4X66 - chains A and T of the 23 polymer chains in the assembly; structure by X-ray diffraction, 3.45 A resolution.

Chain A:
Molecule: 16S rRNA
Organism: Thermus thermophilus HB8
Sequence (1522 nucleotides; each row starts with the number of its first residue; note: 42 numbers in that range are skipped by the numbering (no residue carries them; nothing is unmodelled there); a row labelled like 190A-190L holds insertion residues (190A, then the next letters in order); numbering starts at 0):
     0 UUUGUUGGAG AGUUUGAUCC UGGCUCAGGG UGAACGCUGG CGGCGUGCCU AAGACAUGCA
    60 AGUCGUGCGG G
    73 CCGCGGGGUU UU
    88 ACUCCG
    95 UGGUC
   101 AGCGGCGGAC GGGUGAGUAA CGCGUGGGU
  129A G
   130 ACCUACCCGG AAGAGGGGGA CAACCCGGGG AAACUCGGGC UAAUCCCCCA UGUGGACCCG
   190 C
190A-190L CCCUUGGGGUGU
   191 GUCCAAAGGG CUUU
   216 GCCCGCUUCC GGAUGGGCCC GCGUCCCAUC AGCUAGUUGG UGGGGUAAUG GCCCACCAAG
   276 GCGACGACGG GUAGCCGGUC UGAGAGGAUG GCCGGCCACA GGGGCACUGA GACACGGGCC
   336 CCACUCCUAC GGGAGGCAGC AGUUAGGAAU CUUCCGCAAU GGGCGCAAGC CUGACGGAGC
   396 GACGCCGCUU GGAGGAAGAA GCCCUUCGGG GUGUAAACUC CUGAA
   442 CCCGGGACGA AACCCCCGAC GA
   474 GGGGACUGAC GGUACCGGG
   494 GUAAUAGCGC CGGCCAACUC CGUGCCAGCA GCCGCGGUAA UACGGAGGGC GCGAGCGUUA
   554 CCCGGAUUCA CUGGGCGUAA AGGGCGUGUA GGCGGCCUGG GGCGUCCCAU GUGAAAGACC
   614 ACGGCUCAAC CGUGGGGGAG CGUGGGAUAC GCUCAGGCUA GACGGUGGGA GAGGGUGGUG
   674 GAAUUCCCGG AGUAGCGGUG AAAUGCGCAG AUACCGGGAG GAACGCCGAU GGCGAAGGCA
   734 GCCACCUGGU CCACCCGUGA CGCUGAGGCG CGAAAGCGUG GGGAGCAAAC CGGAUUAGAU
   794 ACCCGGGUAG UCCACGCCCU AAACGAUGCG CGCUAGGUCU CUGGGUCU
   848 CCUGGGGGCC GAAGCUAACG CGUUAAGCGC GCCGCCUGGG GAGUACGGCC GCAAGGCUGA
   908 AACUCAAAGG AAUUGACGGG GGCCCGCACA AGCGGUGGAG CAUGUGGUUU AAUUCGAAGX
   968 AACGCGAAGA ACCUUACCAG GCCUUGACAU GCUAGG
 1003A G
  1004 AACCCGGGUG AAAGCCUGGG GUGCCCC
1030A-1030D GCGA
  1031 GGGGAGCCCU AGCACAGGUG CUGCAUGGCC GUCGUCAGCU CGUGCCGUGA GGUGUUGGGU
  1091 UAAGUCCCGC AACGAGCGCA ACCCCCGCCG UUAGUUGCCA GCGGUUCGGC CGGGCACUCU
  1151 AACGGGACUG CCCGCGAAA
  1171 GCGGGAGGAA GGAGGGGACG ACGUCUGGUC AGCAUGGCCC UUACGGCCUG GGCGACACAC
  1231 GUGCUACAAU GCCCACUACA AAGCGAUGCC ACCCGGCAAC GGGGAGCUAA UCGCAAAAAG
  1291 GUGGGCCCAG UUCGGAUUGG GGUCUGCAAC CCGACCCCAU GAAGCCGGAA UCGCUAGUAA
  1351 UCGCGGAUCA G
 1361A C
  1362 CAUGCCGCGG UGAAUACGUU CCCGGGCCUU GUACACACXG CCXGUXACGC CAUGGGAGCG
  1422 GGCUCUACCC GAAGUCGCCG GG
  1446 AGCCUACGGG
  1459 CAGGCGCCGA GGGUAGGGCC CGUGACUGGG GCGAAGUCGU AACAAGGUAG CUGUACCGGA
  1519 AGGUGCGGCU GGAUCCACUC CUUUCU
Not modelled in the structure: 0-4, 1534-1538
Differences from the reference sequence: conflict C1534 (A132811 in 55771382), A1535 (C132812 in 55771382)
Modified / non-standard residues: PSU (pseudouridine-5'-monophosphate) at position 516, 7MG (7N-methyl-8-hydroguanosine-5'-monophosphate) at position 527, M2G (N2-dimethylguanosine-5'-monophosphate) at position 966, 5MC (5-methylcytidine-5'-monophosphate) at position 967, 2MG (2N-methylguanosine-5'-monophosphate) at position 1207, 5MC (5-methylcytidine-5'-monophosphate) at position 1400, 4OC (4n,o2'-methylcytidine-5'-monophosphate) at position 1402, 5MC (5-methylcytidine-5'-monophosphate) at position 1404, 5MC (5-methylcytidine-5'-monophosphate) at position 1407, UR3 (3-methyluridine-5'-monophoshate) at position 1498, MA6 (6N-dimethyladenosine-5'-monophoshate) at position 1518, MA6 (6N-dimethyladenosine-5'-monophoshate) at position 1519, PSU (pseudouridine-5'-monophosphate) at position 1540, PSU (pseudouridine-5'-monophosphate) at position 1541
Ion coordination: Mg2+ site 1: U5, G6 (shared with 1 residue of chain D); Mg2+ site 2: U12, G22; K+ site 1 near U14 (its only coordinating residue here); Mg2+ site 3 near G21 (its only coordinating residue here); Mg2+ site 4 near G28 (its only coordinating residue here); Mg2+ site 5 near U37 (its only coordinating residue here); Mg2+ site 6: G46, G394; Mg2+ site 7 near C48 (its only coordinating residue here); Mg2+ site 8 near A53 (its only coordinating residue here); Mg2+ site 9: G61, U62; Mg2+ site 10: G70, U98; Mg2+ site 11: U83, C1543; 97 more Mg2+ sites not listed; 14 more K+ sites not listed
Residues lining bound ligands:
  - paromomycin (PAR), molecule 1: G31, C47, C48, A50, A51, G52, A53, G113, U114, G115, A353, C355, A356, U358, U359, A360, G361, U365, C366
  - paromomycin (PAR), molecule 2: G567, G568, C569, G570, G575, G821, C862, U863, G874, C875, C879
  - paromomycin (PAR), molecule 3: G610, A611, C613, A614, A622, C623, C624, G625, U626
  - paromomycin (PAR), molecule 4: G661, G662, A663, G664, A665, G666, G667, U740, G741, G742, U743
  - paromomycin (PAR), molecule 5: U669, G670, G671, U672, G673, G714, A715, A716, C717, C805, C806
  - paromomycin (PAR), molecule 6: 5MC_1404, G1405, U1406, 5MC_1407, A1408, C1409, G1489, C1490, G1491, A1492, A1493, G1494, U1495, C1496

Chain T:
Protein: 30S ribosomal protein S20
Organism: Thermus thermophilus (strain HB8 / ATCC 27634 / DSM 579)
UniProtKB: P80380 (RS20_THET8); residues 8-106 here = UniProt positions 8-106
Chain sequence (99 residues; row label = number of the first residue in the row):
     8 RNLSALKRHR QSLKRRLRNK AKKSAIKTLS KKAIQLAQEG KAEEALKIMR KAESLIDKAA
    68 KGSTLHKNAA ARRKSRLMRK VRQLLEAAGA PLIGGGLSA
Ion coordination: Mg2+ near Ser11 (its only coordinating residue here)

How chain A and chain T interact:
Contacting residue pairs - 90 pairs, chain A then chain T:
  G61(A) - Leu10(T)  phosphate contact
  G102(A) - Arg17(T)  salt bridge to the phosphate
  C103(A) - Lys14(T)  phosphate contact
  C103(A) - Arg17(T)  salt bridge to the phosphate
  C103(A) - Lys21(T)  hydrogen bond to the phosphate
  G104(A) - Lys14(T)  hydrogen bond to the base
  G104(A) - Gln18(T)  hydrogen bond to the phosphate
  G104(A) - Lys21(T)  salt bridge to the phosphate
  G105(A) - Gln18(T)  phosphate contact
  G105(A) - Arg22(T)  salt bridge to the phosphate
  C106(A) - Arg15(T)  base contact
  G107(A) - Arg15(T)  hydrogen bond to the base
  G108(A) - Arg15(T)  base contact
  C132(A) - Lys74(T)  hydrogen bond to the phosphate
  C132(A) - Asn75(T)  hydrogen bond to the phosphate
  U133(A) - Lys74(T)  salt bridge to the phosphate
  C175(A) - Arg25(T)  sugar contact
  C175(A) - Lys29(T)  phosphate contact
  C176(A) - Lys29(T)  salt bridge to the phosphate
  C177(A) - Lys65(T)  salt bridge to the phosphate
  C178(A) - Lys65(T)  salt bridge to the phosphate
  A185(A) - Glu60(T)  base contact
  A185(A) - Ala78(T)  phosphate contact
  A185(A) - Lys81(T)  hydrogen bond to the sugar
  C186(A) - Ala78(T)  sugar contact
  C186(A) - Lys81(T)  sugar contact
  C186(A) - Ser82(T)  hydrogen bond to the phosphate
  C186(A) - Met85(T)  hydrogen bond to the sugar
  C187(A) - Ser82(T)  hydrogen bond to the phosphate
  C187(A) - Met85(T)  sugar contact
  C187(A) - Arg86(T)  sugar contact
  C187(A) - Arg89(T)  hydrogen bond to the sugar
  C187(A) - Leu104(T)  sugar contact
  C187(A) - Ser105(T)  hydrogen bond to the base
  C188(A) - Arg89(T)  hydrogen bond to the sugar
  C188(A) - Ser105(T)  hydrogen bond to the base
  G190K(A) - Ser105(T)  base contact
  U190L(A) - Ser105(T)  hydrogen bond to the base
  U190L(A) - Ala106(T)  base contact
  G191(A) - Met85(T)  base contact
  G191(A) - Gly101(T)  hydrogen bond to the sugar
  G191(A) - Gly102(T)  hydrogen bond to the sugar
  G191(A) - Gly103(T)  hydrogen bond to the base
  G191(A) - Leu104(T)  sugar contact
  U192(A) - Arg57(T)  sugar contact
  U192(A) - Glu60(T)  hydrogen bond to the sugar
  U192(A) - Gly102(T)  sugar contact
  U192(A) - Gly103(T)  sugar contact
  C193(A) - Glu60(T)  sugar contact
  C193(A) - Ser61(T)  hydrogen bond to the phosphate
  C193(A) - Asp64(T)  hydrogen bond to the sugar
  C194(A) - Ser61(T)  hydrogen bond to the phosphate
  C194(A) - Asp64(T)  sugar contact
  C194(A) - Lys65(T)  salt bridge to the phosphate
  C194(A) - Lys68(T)  phosphate contact
  A195(A) - Lys65(T)  phosphate contact
  A195(A) - Lys68(T)  salt bridge to the phosphate
  A196(A) - Lys68(T)  salt bridge to the phosphate
  G258(A) - Arg86(T)  salt bridge to the phosphate
  G259(A) - Arg83(T)  salt bridge to the phosphate
  G259(A) - Lys87(T)  salt bridge to the phosphate
  G260(A) - Arg83(T)  salt bridge to the phosphate
  U261(A) - Arg79(T)  salt bridge to the phosphate
  U261(A) - Arg83(T)  base contact
  A262(A) - Lys74(T)  sugar contact
  A263(A) - Arg79(T)  salt bridge to the phosphate
  C322(A) - Arg23(T)  sugar contact
  U323(A) - Ser19(T)  sugar contact
  U323(A) - Arg22(T)  phosphate contact
  U323(A) - Arg23(T)  sugar contact
  U323(A) - Asn26(T)  hydrogen bond to the phosphate
  G324(A) - Arg22(T)  salt bridge to the phosphate
  G324(A) - Asn26(T)  hydrogen bond to the phosphate
  G324(A) - Ser70(T)  hydrogen bond to the phosphate
  A325(A) - Ser70(T)  phosphate contact
  G332(A) - Leu10(T)  phosphate contact
  G333(A) - His16(T)  sugar contact
  A349(A) - Arg8(T)  sugar contact
  U1436(A) - Arg23(T)  salt bridge to the phosphate
  G1438(A) - Lys34(T)  salt bridge to the phosphate
  C1439(A) - Lys38(T)  salt bridge to the phosphate
  G1453(A) - Leu36(T)  sugar contact
  G1453(A) - Lys39(T)  hydrogen bond to the phosphate
  G1454(A) - Lys39(T)  salt bridge to the phosphate
  G1455(A) - Ser31(T)  phosphate contact
  G1455(A) - Ala32(T)  sugar contact
  G1455(A) - Thr35(T)  hydrogen bond to the phosphate
  C1459(A) - Lys27(T)  phosphate contact
  C1459(A) - Ser31(T)  hydrogen bond to the phosphate
  A1460(A) - Lys27(T)  salt bridge to the phosphate
Other interface residues (no listed pair), chain A (52 interface residues in all): A60, C131, G184, G350, C1437
Other interface residues (no listed pair), chain T (52 interface residues in all): Asn9, Ala12, Leu24, Ala28, Ala76, Arg80

Summary:
The chain A/chain T interface involves 52 residues from each chain; the contacts include 28 hydrogen bonds and
23 salt bridges. Polar pairs include G104(A)-Lys14(T), G107(A)-Arg15(T) and C187(A)-Ser105(T). Bound to chain
A: 6 copies of paromomycin.
Here chain A is 16S rRNA (Thermus thermophilus HB8) and chain T is 30S ribosomal protein S20 (Thermus
thermophilus (strain HB8 / ATCC 27634 / DSM 579)). Entry 4X66 (Crystal Structure of 30S ribosomal subunit from
Thermus thermophilus) was determined by X-ray diffraction (same publication as 4X62, 4X64 and 4X65).
